PDB entry 5W6J | X-ray diffraction, 1.78 A resolution | chains E and P of the 3 polymer chains in the assembly

== Chain E (and P) ==
Protein: Glucose-1-phosphate adenylyltransferase
Organism: Rhizobium radiobacter
Notes: EC 2.7.7.27; chain P of this document is another copy of the same molecule, construct and numbering; everything in this record applies to it too
Reference sequence: P39669 (GLGC_RHIRD); residues 2-421 here correspond to UniProt positions 1-420 (UniProt number = residue number - 1)
Amino-acid sequence (420 residues; row label = number of the first residue in the row):
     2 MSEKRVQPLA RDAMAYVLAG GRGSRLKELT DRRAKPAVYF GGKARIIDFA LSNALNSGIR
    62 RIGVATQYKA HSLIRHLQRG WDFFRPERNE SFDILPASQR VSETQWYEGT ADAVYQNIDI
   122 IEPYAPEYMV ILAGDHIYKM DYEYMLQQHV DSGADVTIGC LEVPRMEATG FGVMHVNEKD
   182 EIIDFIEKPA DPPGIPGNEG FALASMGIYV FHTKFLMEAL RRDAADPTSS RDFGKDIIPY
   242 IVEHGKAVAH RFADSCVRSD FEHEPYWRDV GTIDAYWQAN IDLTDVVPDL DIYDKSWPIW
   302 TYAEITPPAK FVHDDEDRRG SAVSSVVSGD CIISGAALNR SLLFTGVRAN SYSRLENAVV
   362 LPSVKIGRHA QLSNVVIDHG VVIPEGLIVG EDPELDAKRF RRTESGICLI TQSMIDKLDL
Unresolved in the structure: 2-6, 99-104
Construct notes: conflict L221 (Val220 in P39669)
Swiss-Prot annotation at these positions:
  - binding site (alpha-D-glucose 1-phosphate): Y108, G173, E188, K189, S206
What the authors report for this chain:
  - binding site for sulfate ion: R46
  - mutagenesis - K44A: abolished catalytic activity
  - mutagenesis - K44A: decreased catalytic activity on Fru6P
  - mutagenesis - K44A: decreased stability
  - mutagenesis - P97A: abolished catalytic activity on Fru6P
  - mutagenesis - G330D: increased catalytic activity
  - mutagenesis - G330D: increased stability
  - catalytic residues: R26 (citing earlier work)
  - allosteric site: R46 (citing earlier work)

== How chain E and chain P interact ==
Pairs across the interface (30; chain E residue first):
  V7(E) with Y145(P)
  Q8(E) with D142(P); Y145(P)
  P9(E) with P9(P), hydrophobic
  R12(E) with N57(P); S58(P), hydrogen bond (side chain-backbone); D142(P), salt bridge
  L56(E) with R89(P)
  N57(E) with R12(P)
  S58(E) with R12(P), hydrogen bond (backbone-side chain)
  F84(E) with R89(P)
  E88(E) with P299(P); W301(P)
  R89(E) with L56(P); F84(P); W301(P)
  N90(E) with K296(P), hydrogen bond (side chain-backbone); S297(P); P299(P)
  D142(E) with Q8(P), hydrogen bond; R12(P), salt bridge
  E144(E) with R12(P)
  Y145(E) with V7(P), hydrophobic; Q8(P)
  K296(E) with N90(P), hydrogen bond (backbone-side chain)
  S297(E) with N90(P), hydrogen bond (backbone-side chain)
  P299(E) with E88(P); N90(P)
  W301(E) with E88(P); R89(P)
Also at the interface, not in a pair above, chain E (20 interface residues in all): G59, W298
Also at the interface, not in a pair above, chain P (21 interface residues in all): R86, E144, Q148, W298

== Summary ==
20 residues of chain E face 21 of chain P across their interface; the contacts include 6 hydrogen bonds and 2
salt bridges. Polar contacts include R12(E)-D142(P), R12(E)-S58(P) and N90(E)-K296(P). From the paper: the
catalytic residue R26(E); K44A of chain E abolishes catalytic activity; 3 substitutions were tested in all.
Both chains are Glucose-1-phosphate adenylyltransferase (Rhizobium radiobacter). Entry 5W6J (Agrobacterium
tumefaciens ADP-glucose pyrophosphorylase) was determined by X-ray diffraction (same publication as 5W5R and
5W5T).
